PDB entry 1J1G | X-ray diffraction, 1.60 A resolution | chain A

# Chain A
Protein: Ribonuclease MC1
Source organism: Momordica charantia
Notes: EC 3.1.27.1
UniProt: P23540 (RNMC_MOMCH); aligned to UniProt positions 2-190 over residues 2-190 (the alignment contains insertions or deletions, so no single offset holds)
Chain sequence (190 residues; numbered 1 to 190; the number before each row is that of its first residue):
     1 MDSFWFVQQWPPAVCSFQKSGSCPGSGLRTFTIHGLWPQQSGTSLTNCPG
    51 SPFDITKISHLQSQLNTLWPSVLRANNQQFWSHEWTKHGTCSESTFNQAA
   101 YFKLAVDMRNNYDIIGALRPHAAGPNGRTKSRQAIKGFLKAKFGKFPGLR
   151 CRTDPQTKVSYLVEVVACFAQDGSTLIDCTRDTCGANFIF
Differences from the reference sequence: cloning artifact (1); engineered mutation Ser-71 (Asn72 in P23540)
Curated features (UniProtKB/Swiss-Prot):
  - active site: His-34 (Proton donor)
  - binding site (RNA): Gln-9, His-34
  - site: Val-166 (Involved in thermostability)
Disulfides: Cys-15/Cys-23, Cys-48/Cys-91, Cys-151/Cys-184, Cys-168/Cys-179
Residues lining bound ligands:
  - guanosine-5'-monophosphate (5GP), molecule 1: Gln-9, His-34, Trp-37, Pro-70, Ser-71, Val-72, Leu-73, Arg-74, Phe-80, His-83, Glu-84, Lys-87, His-88
  - guanosine-5'-monophosphate (5GP), molecule 2: Ser-63, Gln-64, Thr-67, Leu-68, Val-106, Asn-110

# In short
Chain A binds guanosine-5'-monophosphate. From UniProt: active-site residue His-34 and RNA-binding residues
Gln-9 and His-34.
Chain A is Ribonuclease MC1 (Momordica charantia); the structure, Crystal structure of the RNase MC1 mutant
N71S in complex with 5'-GMP, was determined by X-ray diffraction (same publication as 1J1F and 1UCG).
